Entry 4Y6U (X-ray diffraction, 2.27 A resolution); this record covers chain A.

# Chain A
Name: Glucosyl-3-phosphoglycerate synthase
Organism: Mycobacterium tuberculosis (strain ATCC 25618 / H37Rv)
Notes: EC 2.4.1.266
UniProt: P9WMW9 (GPGS_MYCTU); residues 1-324 here = UniProt positions 1-324
Amino-acid sequence (328 residues; row label = number of the first residue in the row; numbers below 1 keep their minus sign (Gly-3 is residue -3)):
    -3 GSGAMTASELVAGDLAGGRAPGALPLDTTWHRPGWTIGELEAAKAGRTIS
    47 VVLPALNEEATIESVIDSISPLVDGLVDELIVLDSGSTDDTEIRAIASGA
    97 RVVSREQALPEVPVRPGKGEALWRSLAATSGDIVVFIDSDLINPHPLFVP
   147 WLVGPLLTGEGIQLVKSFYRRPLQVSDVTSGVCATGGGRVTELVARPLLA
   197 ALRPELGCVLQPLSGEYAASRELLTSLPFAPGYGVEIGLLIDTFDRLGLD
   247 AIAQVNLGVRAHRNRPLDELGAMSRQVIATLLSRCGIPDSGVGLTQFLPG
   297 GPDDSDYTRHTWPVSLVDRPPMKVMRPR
Not modelled in the structure: -3 to 18, 167-181, 295-302, 323-324
Sequence notes: expression tag (-3 to 0)
Ion coordination: Mn2+: Asp136, His258 (together with uridine-5'-diphosphate-glucose)
Small-molecule neighbours:
  - 3-phosphoglyceric acid (3PG): Gly183, Gly184, Arg185, Val186, Thr187, Leu209, His258, Asn260, Leu266, Met269
  - uridine-5'-diphosphate-glucose (UPG): Pro50, Ala51, Leu52, Glu54, Ser81, Gly113, Lys114, Ala117, Asp134, Ser135, Asp136, Leu209, Gly211, Tyr229, Glu232, Arg256, His258, Arg259, Arg261, Leu266, Met269
Curated features (UniProtKB/Swiss-Prot):
  - binding site (UDP-alpha-D-glucose): Pro50 to Glu54, Ser81, Lys114, Asp134, Ser135, Tyr229 to Glu232, Arg256 to Arg261
  - binding site ((2R)-2-O-(alpha-D-glucopyranosyl)-3-phospho-glycerate): Lys114, Gly184 to Thr187, Arg256
  - binding site (Mn(2+)): Asp136, His258
  - binding site ((2R)-3-phosphoglycerate): Gly184 to Thr187, Asn260

# Summary
Ligands of chain A: 3-phosphoglyceric acid and uridine-5'-diphosphate-glucose. The Mn2+ site is built by
Asp136 and His258. Curated annotation (UniProt) lists 19 UDP-alpha-D-glucose-binding residues, 6
(2R)-2-O-(alpha-D-glucopyranosyl)-3-phospho-glycerate-binding residues, Mn2+-binding residues Asp136 and
His258 and 5 (2R)-3-phosphoglycerate-binding residues.
Chain A is Glucosyl-3-phosphoglycerate synthase (Mycobacterium tuberculosis (strain ATCC 25618 / H37Rv)); the
structure, Mycobacterial protein, was determined by X-ray diffraction, deposited together with 4Y6N, 4Y7F,
4Y7G and 4Y9X.
